PDB entry 7XYX | X-ray diffraction, 2.87 A resolution | chains B and A

Chain B (and A):
Molecule: Protein zyg-11 homolog B
From: Homo sapiens
Notes: chain A of this document is another copy of the same molecule, construct and numbering; everything in this record applies to it too
Reference sequence: Q9C0D3 (ZY11B_HUMAN); residues 485-728 here = UniProt positions 485-728
Sequence (250 residues; numbered 479 to 728; the number before each row is that of its first residue):
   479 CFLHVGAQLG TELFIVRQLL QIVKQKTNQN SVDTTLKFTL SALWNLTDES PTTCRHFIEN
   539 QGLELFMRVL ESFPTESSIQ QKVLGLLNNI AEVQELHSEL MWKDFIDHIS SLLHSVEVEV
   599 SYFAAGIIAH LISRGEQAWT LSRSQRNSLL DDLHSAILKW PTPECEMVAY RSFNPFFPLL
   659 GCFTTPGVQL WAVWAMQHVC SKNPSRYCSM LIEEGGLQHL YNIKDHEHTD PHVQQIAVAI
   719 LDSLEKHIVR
Disordered / not traced: 482, 705, 724-728 (chain A: 643, 724-728)
Differences from the reference sequence: expression tag (479-484)
Curated features (UniProtKB/Swiss-Prot):
  - mutagenesis: Trp522 (W522A: Complete loss of N-degron binding), Asn523 (N523A: Complete loss of N-degron binding), Asp526 (D526A: Complete loss of N-degron binding), Asn567 (N567A: Complete loss of N-degron binding), Glu570 (E570A: Complete loss of N-degron binding)
From the paper describing this entry:
  - mutagenesis - W522A, N523A, D526A, N567A, E570A: decreased binding to XFLHVGQD (X = Ser, Ala or Cys)

How chain B and chain A interact:
Pairs across the interface - 63 pairs, chain B then chain A:
  Cys479(B) - Trp522(A)  hydrogen bond
  Cys479(B) - Asp526(A)  hydrogen bond (backbone-side chain)
  Cys479(B) - Gly563(A)
  Cys479(B) - Asn567(A)  hydrogen bond (backbone-side chain)
  Cys479(B) - Phe601(A)  hydrophobic
  Cys479(B) - Val646(A)  hydrophobic
  Cys479(B) - Ala647(A)
  Cys479(B) - Tyr648(A)  hydrophobic
  Phe480(B) - Trp522(A)
  Phe480(B) - Asn523(A)
  Phe480(B) - Asp526(A)
  Phe480(B) - Val646(A)
  Phe480(B) - Ala647(A)  hydrogen bond (backbone-backbone)
  Phe480(B) - Tyr648(A)
  Phe480(B) - Arg649(A)
  Leu481(B) - Trp522(A)  hydrophobic
  Leu481(B) - Met645(A)
  Val483(B) - Ala647(A)
  Val483(B) - Arg684(A)
  Ala485(B) - Asn523(A)  hydrogen bond (backbone-side chain)
  Gln486(B) - Asn523(A)
  Gln486(B) - Arg649(A)
  Thr489(B) - Ala520(A)
  Thr489(B) - Asn523(A)  hydrogen bond
  Phe492(B) - Leu497(A)  hydrophobic
  Phe492(B) - Thr513(A)
  Phe492(B) - Phe516(A)  hydrophobic
  Phe492(B) - Thr517(A)
  Ile493(B) - Ile493(A)  hydrophobic
  Gln496(B) - Ile500(A)
  Gln496(B) - Thr513(A)
  Ile500(B) - Gln496(A)
  Thr513(B) - Phe492(A)
  Thr513(B) - Gln496(A)
  Phe516(B) - Phe492(A)  hydrophobic
  Thr517(B) - Phe492(A)
  Ser519(B) - Leu481(A)
  Ala520(B) - Thr489(A)
  Trp522(B) - Cys479(A)  hydrogen bond (side chain-backbone)
  Trp522(B) - Phe480(A)
  Trp522(B) - Leu481(A)  hydrophobic
  Asn523(B) - Phe480(A)
  Asn523(B) - Leu481(A)
  Asn523(B) - Ala485(A)
  Asn523(B) - Gln486(A)  hydrogen bond (backbone-side chain)
  Asn523(B) - Thr489(A)  hydrogen bond
  Asp526(B) - Cys479(A)  hydrogen bond (side chain-backbone)
  Asp526(B) - Phe480(A)
  Asp526(B) - Gln486(A)
  Lys560(B) - Leu481(A)
  Asn567(B) - Cys479(A)  hydrogen bond (side chain-backbone)
  Phe601(B) - Cys479(A)  hydrophobic
  Val646(B) - Cys479(A)  hydrophobic
  Val646(B) - Phe480(A)
  Ala647(B) - Cys479(A)
  Ala647(B) - Phe480(A)  hydrogen bond (backbone-backbone)
  Ala647(B) - His482(A)
  Ala647(B) - Val483(A)
  Tyr648(B) - Cys479(A)  hydrophobic
  Tyr648(B) - Phe480(A)
  Arg649(B) - Phe480(A)
  Arg684(B) - Phe480(A)
  Arg684(B) - Val483(A)
Other interface residues (no listed pair), chain B (37 interface residues in all): Gly488, Arg495, Leu497, Leu524, Gln559, Gly563, Asn566, Glu570, Met645, Asn681
Other interface residues (no listed pair), chain A (33 interface residues in all): Gly488, Ser519, Glu570, Tyr685

In short:
37 residues of chain B face 33 of chain A across their interface, with 12 hydrogen bonds. Polar pairs include
Cys479(B)-Trp522(A), Cys479(B)-Asp526(A) and Cys479(B)-Asn567(A). The paper reports that W522A, N523A and
D526A of chain B, among others, reduce binding to XFLHVGQD (X = Ser, Ala or Cys); 5 substitutions were tested
in all.
Both chains are Protein zyg-11 homolog B (Homo sapiens). Entry 7XYX (Crystal structure of ZYG11B bound to CFLH
degron) was determined by X-ray diffraction, deposited together with 7XYT, 7XYS, 7XYU and 7XYW.
